Entry 6PZY (electron microscopy, 3.17 A resolution); this record covers chains C and D of the 12 polymer chains in the assembly.

[Chain C]
Protein: NA-73 fragment antibody heavy chain
From: Homo sapiens
Notes: antibody fragment or engineered binder
Sequence (232 residues; each row starts with the number of its first residue; a row labelled like 82A-82C holds insertion residues (82A, then the next letters in order)):
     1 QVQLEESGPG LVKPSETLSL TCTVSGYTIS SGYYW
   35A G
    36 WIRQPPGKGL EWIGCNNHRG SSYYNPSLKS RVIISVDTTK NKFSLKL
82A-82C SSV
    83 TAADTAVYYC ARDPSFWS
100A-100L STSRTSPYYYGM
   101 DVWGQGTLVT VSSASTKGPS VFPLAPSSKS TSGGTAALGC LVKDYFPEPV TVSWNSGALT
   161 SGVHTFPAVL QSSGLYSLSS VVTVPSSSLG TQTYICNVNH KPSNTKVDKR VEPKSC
Disordered / not traced: 114-216
Disulfides: Cys22-Cys92

[Chain D]
Protein: NA-73 fragment antibody light chain
From: Homo sapiens
Notes: antibody fragment or engineered binder
Sequence (216 residues; numbered 1 to 212 plus 5 insertion-coded residues; 1 number in that range is skipped by the numbering (no residue carries it; nothing is unmodelled there); the number before each row is that of its first residue; a row labelled like 27A-27B holds insertion residues (27A, then the next letters in order)):
     1 QSVLTQPPS
    11 ASGTPGQRVT ISCSGSS
27A-27B SN
    28 IGINTVNWYQ QLPGTAPKLL IYSNNQRPSG VPDRFSGSKS GTSASLAISG LQSEDEADYY
    88 CAAWDDNL
95A-95B NG
    96 WVFGGGTKLT V
  106A L
   107 GQPKAAPSVT LFPPSSEELQ ANKATLVCLI SDFYPGAVTV AWKADSSPVK AGVETTTPSK
   167 QSNNKYAASS YLSLTPEQWK SHRSYSCQVT HEGSTVEKTV APTECS
Disordered / not traced: 1-2, 108-212
Disulfides: Cys23-Cys88

[Chain C / chain D interface]
Residue-residue contacts - 29 pairs, chain C then chain D:
  Gln39(C) - Gln38(D)  hydrogen bond
  Gln39(C) - Tyr87(D)  hydrogen bond
  Gly44(C) - Tyr87(D)
  Leu45(C) - Pro44(D)  hydrophobic
  Leu45(C) - Tyr87(D)
  Leu45(C) - Phe98(D)
  Trp47(C) - Gly95B(D)
  Trp47(C) - Trp96(D)
  Pro61(C) - Leu95(D)
  Tyr91(C) - Gln38(D)  hydrogen bond
  Tyr91(C) - Ala43(D)  hydrophobic
  Asp95(C) - Trp96(D)  hydrogen bond
  Phe98(C) - Trp91(D)  hydrophobic
  Pro100G(C) - Ser50(D)
  Tyr100I(C) - Asn31(D)
  Tyr100I(C) - Thr32(D)
  Tyr100I(C) - Trp91(D)
  Tyr100J(C) - Asn34(D)  hydrogen bond (backbone-side chain)
  Tyr100J(C) - Tyr49(D)  hydrophobic
  Tyr100J(C) - Trp96(D)
  Gly100K(C) - Asn34(D)
  Gly100K(C) - Tyr36(D)
  Gly100K(C) - Trp96(D)
  Met100L(C) - Tyr36(D)  hydrogen bond (backbone-side chain)
  Met100L(C) - Leu46(D)
  Trp103(C) - Tyr36(D)  hydrophobic
  Trp103(C) - Ala43(D)  hydrophobic
  Trp103(C) - Pro44(D)  hydrophobic
  Gly104(C) - Ala43(D)
Also at the interface, not in a pair above, chain C (20 interface residues in all): Ile37, Lys43, Glu46, Tyr58, Ser97
Also at the interface, not in a pair above, chain D (18 interface residues in all): Thr42, Asn95A

[Summary]
Chain C and chain D form an interface of 20 and 18 residues respectively; the contacts include 6 hydrogen
bonds. Polar contacts include Gln39(C)-Gln38(D), Gln39(C)-Tyr87(D) and Tyr91(C)-Gln38(D).
Chain C is NA-73 fragment antibody heavy chain and chain D is NA-73 fragment antibody light chain, both from
Homo sapiens; the structure, CryoEM derived model of NA-73 Fab in complex with N9 Shanghai2, was determined by
electron microscopy together with 6PZE, 6PZG, 6PZZ and 6U02 from the same study.
